PDB entry 5AEK | X-ray diffraction, 3.00 A resolution | chains A and B

# Chain A
Protein: Sentrin-specific protease 2
Organism: Homo sapiens
Notes: EC 3.4.22.68; fragment: catalytic domain
Reference sequence: Q9HC62 (SENP2_HUMAN); numbering as in UniProt (aligned over 366-589)
Sequence (224 residues; each row starts with the number of its first residue):
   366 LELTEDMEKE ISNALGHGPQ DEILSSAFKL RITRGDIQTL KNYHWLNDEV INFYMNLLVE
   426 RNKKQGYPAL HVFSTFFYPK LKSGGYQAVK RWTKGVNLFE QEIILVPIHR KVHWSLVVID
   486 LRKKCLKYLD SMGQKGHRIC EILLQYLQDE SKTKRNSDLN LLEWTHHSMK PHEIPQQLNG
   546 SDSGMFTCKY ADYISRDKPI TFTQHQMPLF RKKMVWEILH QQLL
Disordered / not traced: 366
Sequence notes: engineered mutation S548 (Cys in Q9HC62)
UniProt features mapped onto this chain:
  - active site: H478, D495
  - mutagenesis: R576 to K577 (Does not desumoylate CEBPB)

# Chain B
Protein: Small ubiquitin-related modifier 1
Organism: Homo sapiens
Reference sequence: P63165 (SUMO1_HUMAN); numbering as in UniProt (aligned over 20-97)
Sequence (78 residues; row label = number of the first residue in the row):
    20 EYIKLKVIGQ DSSEIHFKVK MTTHLKKLME SYCQRQGVPM NSLRFLWEGQ RIADNHTPKE
    80 LGMEEEDVIE VYQEQTGG
Sequence notes: engineered mutation M48 (Lys in P63165), W66 (Phe in P63165)
UniProt features mapped onto this chain:
  - region: K37 to M40 (Microbial infection: Interaction with Tula hantavirus)
  - site: F36 (Interaction with PIAS2)
  - modified residue: S32 (Phosphoserine)
  - cross-link: K23 (Glycyl lysine isopeptide (Lys-Gly) (interchain with G-Cter in SUMO2)), K25 (Glycyl lysine isopeptide (Lys-Gly) (interchain with G-Cter in SUMO1)), K37 (Glycyl lysine isopeptide (Lys-Gly) (interchain with G-Cter in SUMO2)), K39 (Glycyl lysine isopeptide (Lys-Gly) (interchain with G-Cter in SUMO2)), K45 (Glycyl lysine isopeptide (Lys-Gly) (interchain with G-Cter in SUMO2)), K46 (Glycyl lysine isopeptide (Lys-Gly) (interchain with G-Cter in SUMO2)), G97 (Glycyl lysine isopeptide (Gly-Lys) (interchain with K-? in acceptor proteins))
  - mutagenesis: F36 (F36A: Abolishes binding to PIAS2), G97 (G97A: Abolishes sumoylation of ZBED1)

# Chain A / chain B interface
Pairs across the interface (44; chain A residue first):
  D386(A) with N60(B), hydrogen bond
  K394(A) with R70(B); H75(B)
  R396(A) with A72(B); N74(B), hydrogen bond
  W410(A) with G96(B); G97(B)
  L411(A) with Q94(B); T95(B); G96(B)
  N412(A) with R63(B); E93(B); Q94(B); T95(B)
  D413(A) with R63(B), salt bridge; E93(B); Q94(B), hydrogen bond (side chain-backbone)
  E414(A) with R63(B), salt bridge; R70(B), salt bridge
  T440(A) with Q94(B), hydrogen bond
  F441(A) with R63(B); Y91(B), hydrophobic; Q92(B); Q94(B)
  K445(A) with Y91(B)
  R456(A) with E67(B), salt bridge
  W457(A) with L65(B), hydrophobic; E67(B); G68(B); Y91(B)
  H474(A) with Q94(B); T95(B), hydrogen bond (side chain-backbone)
  V477(A) with T95(B); G96(B); G97(B), hydrogen bond (backbone-backbone)
  H478(A) with G96(B); G97(B), hydrogen bond (side chain-backbone)
  W479(A) with Q94(B); G96(B)
  Q542(A) with G97(B)
  G545(A) with G97(B)
  S546(A) with G97(B), hydrogen bond (backbone-backbone)
  D547(A) with G97(B), hydrogen bond (backbone-backbone)
  S548(A) with G97(B), hydrogen bond (side chain-backbone)
Other interface residues (no listed pair), chain A (24 interface residues in all): L395, P444
Other interface residues (no listed pair), chain B (17 interface residues in all): E89

# Summary
24 residues of chain A face 17 of chain B across their interface; the contacts include 10 hydrogen bonds and 4
salt bridges. Polar pairs include D413(A)-R63(B), E414(A)-R63(B) and E414(A)-R70(B).
Chain A is Sentrin-specific protease 2 and chain B is Small ubiquitin-related modifier 1, both from Homo
sapiens; the structure, Crystal structure of the human SENP2 C548S in complex with the human SUMO1 K48M F66W,
was determined by X-ray diffraction.
